Entry 7NDQ (X-ray diffraction, 2.55 A resolution); this record covers chains AAA and CCC of the 5 polymer chains in the assembly.

# Chain AAA
Name: HLA class I histocompatibility antigen, alpha chain E
From: Homo sapiens
UniProt: P13747 (HLAE_HUMAN); residues 1-276 here correspond to UniProt positions 22-297 (UniProt number = residue number + 21)
Sequence (277 residues; each row starts with the number of its first residue; numbering starts at 0):
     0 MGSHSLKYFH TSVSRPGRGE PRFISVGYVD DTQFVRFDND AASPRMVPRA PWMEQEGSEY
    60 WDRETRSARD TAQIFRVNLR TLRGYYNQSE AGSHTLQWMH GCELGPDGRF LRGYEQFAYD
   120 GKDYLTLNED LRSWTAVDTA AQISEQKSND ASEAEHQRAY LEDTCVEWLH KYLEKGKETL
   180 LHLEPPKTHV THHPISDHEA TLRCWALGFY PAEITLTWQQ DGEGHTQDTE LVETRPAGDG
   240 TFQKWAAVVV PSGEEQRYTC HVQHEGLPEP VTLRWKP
Not modelled in the structure: 0
Disulfides: Cys101-Cys164, Cys203-Cys259
Differences from the reference sequence: initiating methionine (0)
UniProt features mapped onto this chain:
  - region: Lys275, Pro276 (Connecting peptide)
  - binding site (a peptide antigen): Tyr7, Glu63, Ser66, Asn77, Tyr84, Ser143, Lys146, Gln156, Tyr159, Tyr171
  - glycosylation: Asn86 (N-linked (GlcNAc...) asparagine)
From the paper describing this entry:
  - mutagenesis - S147C: abolished binding to HLA-E-Gag6V-specific TCRs
  - mutagenesis - F116C: unchanged binding to HLA-E-Gag6V TCRs
  - mutagenesis - Y84C, Y84C/A139C, F116C, S147C: increased stability
  - mutagenesis - S147C: unchanged binding to HLA-E-inhA- and HLA-E-UL40-specific TCRs
  - mutagenesis - F116C: unchanged binding to HLA-E-inhA and HLA-E-UL40 TCRs

# Chain CCC
Name: Gag6V
UniProt: B6S6I4 (B6S6I4_9HIV1); residues 1-9 here correspond to UniProt positions 275-283 (UniProt number = residue number + 274)
Sequence (9 residues; numbered 1 to 9; the number before each row is that of its first residue):
     1 RMYSPVSIL

# Interface between chain AAA and chain CCC
Pairs across the interface (34):
  Tyr7(AAA) - Arg1(CCC)  hydrogen bond (side chain-backbone)
  Tyr7(AAA) - Met2(CCC)  hydrogen bond (side chain-backbone)
  His9(AAA) - Met2(CCC)
  Tyr59(AAA) - Arg1(CCC)
  Arg62(AAA) - Arg1(CCC)
  Glu63(AAA) - Arg1(CCC)  salt bridge
  Glu63(AAA) - Met2(CCC)  hydrogen bond (side chain-backbone)
  Ser66(AAA) - Met2(CCC)
  Ser66(AAA) - Ser4(CCC)
  Ala67(AAA) - Met2(CCC)  hydrophobic
  Asp69(AAA) - Ser4(CCC)
  Thr70(AAA) - Met2(CCC)
  Thr70(AAA) - Ser4(CCC)
  Thr70(AAA) - Pro5(CCC)
  Ile73(AAA) - Pro5(CCC)
  Asn77(AAA) - Ile8(CCC)
  Asn77(AAA) - Leu9(CCC)  hydrogen bond (side chain-backbone)
  Thr80(AAA) - Leu9(CCC)  hydrogen bond (side chain-backbone)
  Tyr84(AAA) - Leu9(CCC)  hydrogen bond (side chain-backbone)
  Trp97(AAA) - Tyr3(CCC)
  Glu114(AAA) - Tyr3(CCC)  hydrogen bond
  Leu124(AAA) - Leu9(CCC)  hydrophobic
  Ser143(AAA) - Leu9(CCC)  hydrogen bond (side chain-backbone)
  Lys146(AAA) - Leu9(CCC)  hydrogen bond (side chain-backbone)
  Ser147(AAA) - Ser7(CCC)  hydrogen bond
  Ala150(AAA) - Ser7(CCC)
  His155(AAA) - Tyr3(CCC)
  His155(AAA) - Val6(CCC)
  Gln156(AAA) - Tyr3(CCC)
  Tyr159(AAA) - Arg1(CCC)  hydrogen bond (side chain-backbone)
  Tyr159(AAA) - Met2(CCC)
  Tyr159(AAA) - Tyr3(CCC)  hydrophobic
  Trp167(AAA) - Arg1(CCC)
  Tyr171(AAA) - Arg1(CCC)  hydrogen bond (side chain-backbone)
Other interface residues (no listed pair), chain AAA (34 interface residues in all): Leu5, Met45, Phe74, Val76, Leu81, Leu95, His99, Phe116, Tyr123

# Summary
34 residues of chain AAA and 9 residues of chain CCC are in contact, with 12 hydrogen bonds and 1 salt bridge.
Polar pairs include Glu63(AAA)-Arg1(CCC), Tyr7(AAA)-Arg1(CCC) and Tyr7(AAA)-Met2(CCC). The paper reports that
Y84C, Y84C/A139C and F116C of chain AAA, among others, increase stability; S147C of chain AAA abolishes
binding to HLA-E-Gag6V-specific TCRs.
Here chain AAA is HLA class I histocompatibility antigen, alpha chain E (Homo sapiens) and chain CCC is Gag6V.
Entry 7NDQ (Gag:02 TCR in complex with HLA-E) was determined by X-ray diffraction together with 6ZKW, 6ZKX,
6ZKY, 6ZKZ, 7NDT and 7NDU from the same study.
